PDB entry 7X3X | electron microscopy, 3.20 A resolution | chains H and J of the 11 polymer chains in the assembly

# Chain H
Molecule: Histone H2B 1.1
From: Xenopus laevis
Reference sequence: P02281 (H2B11_XENLA); residues -3 to 122 here correspond to UniProt positions 1-126 (UniProt number = residue number + 4)
Amino-acid sequence (126 residues; numbered -3 to 122; the number before each row is that of its first residue; numbers below 1 keep their minus sign (Met-3 is residue -3)):
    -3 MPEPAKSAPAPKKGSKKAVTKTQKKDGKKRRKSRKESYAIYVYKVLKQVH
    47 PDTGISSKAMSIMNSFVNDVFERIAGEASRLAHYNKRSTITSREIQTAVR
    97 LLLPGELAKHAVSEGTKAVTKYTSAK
Disordered / not traced: -3 to 28, 122
UniProt features mapped onto this chain:
  - modified residue: Lys2 (N6-acetyllysine), Lys9 (N6-acetyllysine), Ser11 (Phosphoserine), Lys12 (N6-acetyllysine), Lys17 (N6-acetyllysine)
  - glycosylation: Ser109 (O-linked (GlcNAc) serine)
  - cross-link: Lys117 (Glycyl lysine isopeptide (Lys-Gly) (interchain with G-Cter in ubiquitin))

# Chain J
Molecule: 146-nt DNA strand
Sequence (146 nucleotides; numbered 1 to 146; the number before each row is that of its first residue):
     1 TCAGGATGTATATATCTGACACGTGCCTGGAGACTAGGGAGTAATCCCCT
    51 TGGCGGTTAAAACGCGGGGGACAGCGCGTACGTGCGTTTAAGCGGTGCTA
   101 GAGCTGTCTACGACCAATTGAGCGGCCTCGGCACCGGGATTCTCCA

# How chain H and chain J interact
Residue-residue contacts - 10 pairs, chain H then chain J:
  Ser29(H) with DG124(J), phosphate contact
  Arg30(H) with DG122(J), base contact; DC123(J), phosphate contact; DG124(J), phosphate contact
  Lys31(H) with DC123(J), phosphate contact; DG124(J), hydrogen bond to the phosphate
  Ser33(H) with DC123(J), phosphate contact
  Ile36(H) with DG122(J), sugar contact; DC123(J), phosphate contact
  Tyr37(H) with DG122(J), hydrogen bond to the phosphate
Other interface residues (no listed pair), chain H (8 interface residues in all): Glu32, Thr85
Other interface residues (no listed pair), chain J (4 interface residues in all): DG112

# Summary
Chain H and chain J form an interface of 8 and 4 residues respectively; the contacts include 2 hydrogen bonds.
Polar pairs include Lys31(H)-DG124(J) and Tyr37(H)-DG122(J).
Here chain H is Histone H2B 1.1 (Xenopus laevis) and chain J is a 146-nt DNA strand. Entry 7X3X (Cryo-EM
structure of N1 nucleosome-RA) was determined by electron microscopy together with 7X3T, 7X3V and 7X3W from
the same study.
